Entry 6N2Y (electron microscopy, 3.00 A resolution); this record covers chains H and c5 of the 22 polymer chains in the assembly.

# Chain H
Molecule: ATP synthase epsilon chain
From: Bacillus sp. (strain PS3)
UniProtKB: A0A0M5MQR7 (A0A0M5MQR7_BACP3); numbering as in UniProt (aligned over 1-133)
Sequence (133 residues; each row starts with the number of its first residue):
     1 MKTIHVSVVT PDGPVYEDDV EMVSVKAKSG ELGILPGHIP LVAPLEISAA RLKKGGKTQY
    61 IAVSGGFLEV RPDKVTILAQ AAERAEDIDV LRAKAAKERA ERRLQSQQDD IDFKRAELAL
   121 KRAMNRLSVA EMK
Not modelled in the structure: 1-3, 133
Reported in the primary citation:
  - conformationally variable residues: Ser106

# Chain c5
Molecule: ATP synthase subunit c
From: Bacillus sp. (strain PS3)
UniProtKB: P00845 (ATPL_BACP3); numbering as in UniProt (aligned over 1-72)
Sequence (72 residues; numbered 1 to 72; the number before each row is that of its first residue):
     1 MSLGVLAAAI AVGLGALGAG IGNGLIVSRT IEGIARQPEL RPVLQTTMFI GVALVEALPI
    61 IGVVFSFIYL GR
Not modelled in the structure: 1

# Chain H / chain c5 interface
Contacting residue pairs (14; chain H residue first):
  Gly33(H) - Gln37(c5)
  Leu35(H) - Gln37(c5)
  Leu35(H) - Glu39(c5)
  Leu35(H) - Leu40(c5)  hydrophobic
  Pro36(H) - Pro38(c5)
  Pro36(H) - Glu39(c5)
  Gly37(H) - Arg36(c5)
  Gly37(H) - Gln37(c5)
  Gly37(H) - Pro38(c5)
  Gly37(H) - Glu39(c5)  hydrogen bond (backbone-side chain)
  His38(H) - Arg36(c5)
  His38(H) - Gln37(c5)  hydrogen bond
  His38(H) - Pro38(c5)
  Ile39(H) - Arg36(c5)  hydrogen bond (backbone-backbone)
Other interface residues (no listed pair), chain H (7 interface residues in all): Ile34

# In short
7 residues of chain H and 5 residues of chain c5 are in contact; the contacts include 3 hydrogen bonds. Among
the polar pairs are Gly37(H)-Glu39(c5), His38(H)-Gln37(c5) and Ile39(H)-Arg36(c5). From the paper:
conformational variability at Ser106(H).
Chain H is ATP synthase epsilon chain and chain c5 is ATP synthase subunit c, both from Bacillus sp. (strain
PS3); the structure, Bacillus PS3 ATP synthase class 1, was determined by electron microscopy together with
6N2D, 6N2Z and 6N30 from the same study.
